6N09 - chains J and L of the 60 polymer chains in the assembly; structure by electron microscopy, 3.50 A resolution.

[Chain J (and L)]
Protein: Microcompartments protein
From: Haliangium ochraceum (strain DSM 14365 / JCM 11303 / SMP-2)
Notes: chain L of this document is another copy of the same molecule, construct and numbering; everything in this record applies to it too
UniProt: D0LID6 (D0LID6_HALO1); numbering as in UniProt (aligned over 1-212)
Chain sequence (212 residues; row label = number of the first residue in the row):
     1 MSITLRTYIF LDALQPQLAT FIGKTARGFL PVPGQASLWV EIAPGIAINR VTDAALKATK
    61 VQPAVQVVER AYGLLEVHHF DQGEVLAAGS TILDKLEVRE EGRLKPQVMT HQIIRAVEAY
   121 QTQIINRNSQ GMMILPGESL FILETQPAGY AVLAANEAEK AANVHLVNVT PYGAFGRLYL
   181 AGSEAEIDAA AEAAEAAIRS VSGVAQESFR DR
Disordered / not traced: 1-2, 206-212 (chain L: 1-3, 205-212)

[Chain J / chain L interface]
Contacting residue pairs - 42 pairs, chain J then chain L:
  R27(J) - I124(L)
  R27(J) - R127(L)
  R27(J) - N128(L)  hydrogen bond
  F29(J) - Y120(L)  hydrophobic
  F29(J) - Q123(L)
  P44(J) - T110(L)
  P44(J) - E144(L)
  I46(J) - T110(L)
  I46(J) - I142(L)  hydrophobic
  I46(J) - E144(L)
  I46(J) - R177(L)
  I46(J) - Y179(L)
  N49(J) - I114(L)
  N49(J) - Q121(L)  hydrogen bond (backbone-side chain)
  N49(J) - I125(L)
  N49(J) - I142(L)
  N49(J) - Y179(L)  hydrogen bond
  R50(J) - Q112(L)
  R50(J) - I113(L)  hydrogen bond (side chain-backbone)
  R50(J) - I114(L)
  D53(J) - I114(L)
  D53(J) - Q121(L)
  L56(J) - Y120(L)  hydrophobic
  L56(J) - Q121(L)
  K57(J) - R115(L)  hydrogen bond (side chain-backbone)
  K57(J) - A116(L)
  V61(J) - Y120(L)
  Q62(J) - Y120(L)  hydrogen bond
  P63(J) - Y120(L)
  P63(J) - I124(L)  hydrophobic
  Q66(J) - I124(L)
  Q66(J) - N128(L)  hydrogen bond (backbone-side chain)
  V68(J) - R177(L)
  E69(J) - R177(L)  hydrogen bond (backbone-side chain)
  R70(J) - E69(L)  salt bridge
  R70(J) - R70(L)
  R70(J) - G173(L)
  R70(J) - A174(L)
  R70(J) - F175(L)
  R70(J) - R177(L)  hydrogen bond (backbone-side chain)
  A71(J) - F175(L)  hydrophobic
  A71(J) - R177(L)
Interface residues without a listed pair, chain J (21 interface residues in all): G28, G45, A47, T52
Interface residues without a listed pair, chain L (24 interface residues in all): V117, E118

[In short]
21 residues of chain J and 24 residues of chain L are in contact, with 9 hydrogen bonds and 1 salt bridge.
Among the polar pairs are R70(J)-E69(L), R27(J)-N128(L) and N49(J)-Q121(L).
Chain J and chain L are both Microcompartments protein (Haliangium ochraceum (strain DSM 14365 / JCM 11303 /
SMP-2)); the structure, Cryo-EM structure of the HO BMC shell: subregion classified for BMC-T: TD-TDTDTD, was
determined by electron microscopy (same publication as 6MZU, 6MZV, 6MZX, 6MZY, 6N06, 6N07, 6N0F and 6N0G).
